PDB entry 5KYN | X-ray diffraction, 2.55 A resolution | chain A

[Chain A]
Protein: Protein transport protein Sec23A
Organism: Homo sapiens
UniProtKB: Q15436 (SC23A_HUMAN); residues 1-765 here = UniProt positions 1-765
Sequence (765 residues; each row starts with the number of its first residue):
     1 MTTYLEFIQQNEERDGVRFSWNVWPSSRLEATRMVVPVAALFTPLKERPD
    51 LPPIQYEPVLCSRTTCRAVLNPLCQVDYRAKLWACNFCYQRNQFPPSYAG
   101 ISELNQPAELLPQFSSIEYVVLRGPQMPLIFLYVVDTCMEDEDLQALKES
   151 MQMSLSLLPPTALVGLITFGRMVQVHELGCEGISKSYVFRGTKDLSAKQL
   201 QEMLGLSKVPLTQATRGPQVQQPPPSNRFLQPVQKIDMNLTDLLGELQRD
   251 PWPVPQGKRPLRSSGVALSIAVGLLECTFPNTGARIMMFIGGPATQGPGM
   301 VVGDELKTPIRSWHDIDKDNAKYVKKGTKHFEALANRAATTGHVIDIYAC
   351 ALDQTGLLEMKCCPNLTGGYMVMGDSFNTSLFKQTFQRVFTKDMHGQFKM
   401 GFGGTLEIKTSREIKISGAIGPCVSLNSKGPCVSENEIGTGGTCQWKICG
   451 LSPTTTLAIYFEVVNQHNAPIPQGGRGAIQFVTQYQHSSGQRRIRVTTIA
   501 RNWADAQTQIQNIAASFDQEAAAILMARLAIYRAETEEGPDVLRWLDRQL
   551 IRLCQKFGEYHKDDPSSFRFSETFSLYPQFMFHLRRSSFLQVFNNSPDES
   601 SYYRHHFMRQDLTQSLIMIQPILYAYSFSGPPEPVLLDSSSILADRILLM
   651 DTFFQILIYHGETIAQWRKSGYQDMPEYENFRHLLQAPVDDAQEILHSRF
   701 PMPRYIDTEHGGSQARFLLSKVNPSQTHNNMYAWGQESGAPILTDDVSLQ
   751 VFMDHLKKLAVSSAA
Unresolved in the structure: 1-2, 208-222, 726-740, 763-765
Metal / ion sites: Zn2+: Cys61, Cys66, Cys85, Cys88
What the authors report for this chain:
  - mutagenesis - F628A/F681A: decreased binding to TANGO1
  - mutagenesis - F628A/F681A, Y672K/Y678A: abolished binding to Sec31a

[Overview]
Cys61, Cys66, Cys85 and Cys88 form the Zn2+ site. From the paper: F628A/F681A and Y672K/Y678A abolish binding
to Sec31a; F628A/F681A reduce binding to TANGO1.
Chain A is Protein transport protein Sec23A (Homo sapiens); the structure, Structure of Sec23 and TANGO1
complex, was determined by X-ray diffraction (same publication as 5KYU, 5KYW and 5KYX).
